7CMH - chains A and B; structure by electron microscopy, 3.40 A resolution.

[Chain A]
Name: 4F2 cell-surface antigen heavy chain
Organism: Homo sapiens
UniProtKB: J3KPF3 (J3KPF3_HUMAN); residues 2-631 here = UniProt positions 2-631
Sequence (647 residues; each row starts with the number of its first residue; numbers below 1 keep their minus sign (Met-13 is residue -13)):
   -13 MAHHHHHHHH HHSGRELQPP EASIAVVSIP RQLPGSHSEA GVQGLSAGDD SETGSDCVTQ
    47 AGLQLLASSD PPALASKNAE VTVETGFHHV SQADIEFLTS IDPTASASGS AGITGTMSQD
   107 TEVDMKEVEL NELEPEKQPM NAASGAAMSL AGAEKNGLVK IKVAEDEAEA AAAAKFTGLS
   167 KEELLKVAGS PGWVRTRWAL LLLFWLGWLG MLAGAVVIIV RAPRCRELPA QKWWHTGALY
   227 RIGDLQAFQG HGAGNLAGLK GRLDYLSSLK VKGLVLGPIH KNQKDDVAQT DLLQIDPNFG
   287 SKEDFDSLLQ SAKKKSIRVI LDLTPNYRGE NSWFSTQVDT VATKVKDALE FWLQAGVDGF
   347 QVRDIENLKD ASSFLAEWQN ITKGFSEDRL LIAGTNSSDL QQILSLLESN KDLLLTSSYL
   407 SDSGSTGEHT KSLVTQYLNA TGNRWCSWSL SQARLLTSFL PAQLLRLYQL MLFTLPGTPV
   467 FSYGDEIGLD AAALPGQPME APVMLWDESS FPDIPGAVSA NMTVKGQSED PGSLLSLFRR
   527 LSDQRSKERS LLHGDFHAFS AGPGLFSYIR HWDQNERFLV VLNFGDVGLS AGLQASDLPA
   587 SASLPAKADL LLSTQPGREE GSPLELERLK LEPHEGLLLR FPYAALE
Not modelled in the structure: -13 to 162, 632-633
Covalent attachments: N-acetylglucosamine (NAG) linked to Asn366, Asn382, Asn425, Asn507
Differences from the reference sequence: initiating methionine (-13); expression tag (-12 to 1, 632-633)
Small-molecule neighbours: 1,2-diacyl-glycerol-3-sn-phosphate (3PH): Arg183, Trp184, Leu186, Leu187, Phe190, Met197

[Chain B]
Name: Large neutral amino acids transporter small subunit 2
Organism: Homo sapiens
UniProtKB: Q9UHI5 (LAT2_HUMAN); residue numbers follow UniProt; this construct covers 2-535
Sequence (555 residues; each row starts with the number of its first residue; numbers below 1 keep their minus sign (Met-19 is residue -19)):
   -19 MADYKDDDDK SGPDEVDASG REEGARHRNN TEKKHPGGGE SDASPEAGSG GGGVALKKEI
    41 GLVSACGIIV GNIIGSGIFV SPKGVLENAG SVGLALIVWI VTGFITVVGA LCYAELGVTI
   101 PKSGGDYSYV KDIFGGLAGF LRLWIAVLVI YPTNQAVIAL TFSNYVLQPL FPTCFPPESG
   161 LRLLAAICLL LLTWVNCSSV RWATRVQDIF TAGKLLALAL IIIMGIVQIC KGEYFWLEPK
   221 NAFENFQEPD IGLVALAFLQ GSFAYGGWNF LNYVTEELVD PYKNLPRAIF ISIPLVTFVY
   281 VFANVAYVTA MSPQELLASN AVAVTFGEKL LGVMAWIMPI SVALSTFGGV NGSLFTSSRL
   341 FFAGAREGHL PSVLAMIHVK RCTPIPALLF TCISTLLMLV TSDMYTLINY VGFINYLFYG
   401 VTVAGQIVLR WKKPDIPRPI KINLLFPIIY LLFWAFLLVF SLWSEPVVCG IGLAIMLTGV
   461 PVYFLGVYWQ HKPKCFSDFI ELLTLVSQKM CVVVYPEVER GSGTEEANED MEEQQQPMYQ
   521 PTPTKDKDVA GQPQP
Not modelled in the structure: -19 to 40, 499-535
Differences from the reference sequence: initiating methionine (-19); expression tag (-18 to 1)
Small-molecule neighbours:
  - 1,2-diacyl-glycerol-3-sn-phosphate (3PH), molecule 1: Phe120, Gly348, His349, Leu350, Pro351, Ser352, Val353, Leu354, Pro366, Leu369, Phe370, Val462, Leu465, Gly466, Ile480, Leu483
  - 1,2-diacyl-glycerol-3-sn-phosphate (3PH), molecule 2: Leu170, Thr173, Trp174, Cys177, Ser178, His358, Arg361, Leu369, Cys372, Ile373, Leu376, Met490, Cys491, Val492
  - tryptophan (TRP): Ile53, Gly55, Ser56, Gly57, Ile130, Tyr131, Asn134, Ile138, Phe243, Ala244, Gly246, Gly247, Phe250, Ser333, Val391, Asn395, Tyr399
Curated features (UniProtKB/Swiss-Prot):
  - binding site (L-leucine): Ile53, Gly246
  - binding site (L-tryptophan): Asn134, Asn395
  - site (Important for substrate specificity): Asn134, Gly246
  - modified residue: Ser29 (Phosphoserine)
  - natural variant: Val302 (V302I: Found in a patient with age-related hearing loss), Thr402 (T402M: Found in a patient with age-related hearing loss), Arg418 (R418C: Found in a patient with age-related hearing loss), Val460 (V460E: Found in a patient with age-related hearing loss)
  - mutagenesis: Tyr93 (Y93A: Nearly complete reduction of glycine, L-alanine, and L-glutamine uptake. Minimal effect on the transport of L-isoleucine, L-histidine and L-tryptophan), Asn134 (N134Q: Reduces L-leucine uptake activity. Abolishes L-tryptophan uptake ...), Trp174 (W174A: Does not affect protein expression, plasma membrane localization, or L-alanine uptake), Phe243 (F243A: Abolishes leucine and tryptophan transport activities), Gly246 (G246S: Strong decrease in the uptake of large substrates L-tryptophan, L-glutamine, and L-histidine but increases the uptake of small neutral amino acids glycine and L-alanine), Asn395 (N395Q: Strongly reduces L-leucine uptake activity. Strongly reduces L-tryptophan uptake activity), Tyr396 (Y396A: Strongly reduces L-leucine uptake activity)
Reported in the primary citation:
  - binding site for tryptophan: Asn134, Asn395
  - specificity-determining residues: Thr86, Gly246, Asn249, Tyr396, Tyr399, Tyr430 (by similarity / conservation)

[Chain A / chain B interface]
Pairs across the interface (33; chain A residue first):
  Gly164(A) - Glu481(B)
  Gly164(A) - Thr484(B)
  Leu165(A) - Ser352(B)
  Leu165(A) - Tyr495(B)  hydrophobic
  Ser166(A) - Gln488(B)
  Leu171(A) - Gln488(B)
  Leu171(A) - Val492(B)  hydrophobic
  Leu171(A) - Val494(B)  hydrophobic
  Lys172(A) - Lys360(B)
  Trp179(A) - Lys489(B)
  Trp179(A) - Met490(B)
  Arg183(A) - Lys489(B)  hydrogen bond (side chain-backbone)
  Arg183(A) - Met490(B)  hydrogen bond (side chain-backbone)
  Phe190(A) - Leu170(B)
  Trp191(A) - Trp174(B)  hydrophobic
  Trp194(A) - Ile167(B)
  Trp194(A) - Leu171(B)  hydrophobic
  Met197(A) - Ile167(B)
  Leu198(A) - Ile167(B)  hydrophobic
  Ile204(A) - Ser159(B)
  Ile205(A) - Leu147(B)  hydrophobic
  Ile205(A) - Leu150(B)  hydrophobic
  Ile205(A) - Phe151(B)
  Ala208(A) - Phe151(B)  hydrophobic
  Ala208(A) - Pro157(B)  hydrophobic
  Arg210(A) - Phe151(B)
  Cys211(A) - Phe151(B)  hydrophobic
  Cys211(A) - Pro152(B)
  Cys211(A) - Cys154(B)  disulfide
  Arg212(A) - Thr153(B)
  Arg535(A) - Thr153(B)
  Gln560(A) - Cys154(B)
  Gln560(A) - Phe155(B)
Interface residues without a listed pair, chain A (25 interface residues in all): Lys167, Glu168, Gly200, Ala201, Leu214
Interface residues without a listed pair, chain B (29 interface residues in all): Gly160, Leu163, Leu164, Ala166, Val486, Val493
Disulfides between the chains: Cys211(A)-Cys154(B)

[Overview]
25 residues of chain A and 29 residues of chain B are in contact; the contacts include 1 disulfide bond and 2
hydrogen bonds. Polar pairs include Arg183(A)-Lys489(B) and Arg183(A)-Met490(B). From the paper: a binding
site for tryptophan at Asn134(B) and Asn395(B); specificity determinants Thr86(B), Gly246(B) and Asn249(B)
among others.
Here chain A is 4F2 cell-surface antigen heavy chain and chain B is Large neutral amino acids transporter
small subunit 2, both from Homo sapiens. Entry 7CMH (The LAT2-4F2hc complex in complex with tryptophan) was
determined by electron microscopy (same publication as 7CMI).
